PDB entry 5WTJ | X-ray diffraction, 3.50 A resolution | chain A

Chain A:
Protein: CRISPR-associated endoribonuclease C2c2
Organism: Leptotrichia shahii (strain DSM 19757 / CCUG 47503 / CIP 107916 / JCM 16776 / LB37)
Notes: EC 3.1.-.-
Reference sequence: P0DOC6 (C2C2_LEPSD); numbering as in UniProt (aligned over 1-1389)
Amino-acid sequence (1397 residues; row label = number of the first residue in the row):
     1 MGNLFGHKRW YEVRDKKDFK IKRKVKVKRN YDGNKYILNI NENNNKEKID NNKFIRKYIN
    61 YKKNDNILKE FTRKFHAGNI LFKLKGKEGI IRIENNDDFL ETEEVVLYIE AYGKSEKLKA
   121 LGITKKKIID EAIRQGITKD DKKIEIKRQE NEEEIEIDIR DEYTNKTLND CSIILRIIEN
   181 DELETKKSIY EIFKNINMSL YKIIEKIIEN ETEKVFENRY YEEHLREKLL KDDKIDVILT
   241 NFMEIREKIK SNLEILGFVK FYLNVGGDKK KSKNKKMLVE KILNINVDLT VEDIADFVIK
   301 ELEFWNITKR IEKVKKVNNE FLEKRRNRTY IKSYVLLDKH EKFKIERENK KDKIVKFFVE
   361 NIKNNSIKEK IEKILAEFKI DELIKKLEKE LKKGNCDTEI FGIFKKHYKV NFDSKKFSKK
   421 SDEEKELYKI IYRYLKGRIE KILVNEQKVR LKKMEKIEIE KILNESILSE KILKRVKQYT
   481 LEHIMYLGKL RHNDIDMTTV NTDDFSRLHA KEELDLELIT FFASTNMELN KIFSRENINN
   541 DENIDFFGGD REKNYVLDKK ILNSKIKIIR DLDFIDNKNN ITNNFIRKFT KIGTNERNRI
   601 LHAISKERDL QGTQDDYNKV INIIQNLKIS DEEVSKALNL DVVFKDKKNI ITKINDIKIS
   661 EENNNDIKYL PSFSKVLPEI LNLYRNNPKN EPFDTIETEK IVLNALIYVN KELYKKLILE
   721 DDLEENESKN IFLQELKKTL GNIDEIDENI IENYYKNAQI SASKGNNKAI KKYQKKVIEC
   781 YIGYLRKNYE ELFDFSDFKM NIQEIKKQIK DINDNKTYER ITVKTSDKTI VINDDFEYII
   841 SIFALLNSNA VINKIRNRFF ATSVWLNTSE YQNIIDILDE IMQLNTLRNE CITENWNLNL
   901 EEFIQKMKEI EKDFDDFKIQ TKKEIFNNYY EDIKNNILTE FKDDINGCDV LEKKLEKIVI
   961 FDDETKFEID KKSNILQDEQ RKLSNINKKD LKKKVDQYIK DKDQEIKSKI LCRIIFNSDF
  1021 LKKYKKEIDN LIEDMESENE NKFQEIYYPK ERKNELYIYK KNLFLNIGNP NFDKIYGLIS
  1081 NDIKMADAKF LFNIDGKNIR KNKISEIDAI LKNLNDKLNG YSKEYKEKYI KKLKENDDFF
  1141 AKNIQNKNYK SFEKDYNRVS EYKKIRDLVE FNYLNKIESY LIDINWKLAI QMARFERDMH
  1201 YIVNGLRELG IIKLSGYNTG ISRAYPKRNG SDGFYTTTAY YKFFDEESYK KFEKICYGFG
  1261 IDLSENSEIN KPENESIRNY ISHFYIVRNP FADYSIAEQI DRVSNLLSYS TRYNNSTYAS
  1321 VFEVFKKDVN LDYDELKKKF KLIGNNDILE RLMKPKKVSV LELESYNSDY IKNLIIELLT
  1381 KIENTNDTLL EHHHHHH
Unresolved in the structure: 1-349, 449-456, 959-965, 1384-1397
Construct notes: expression tag (1390-1397)
Modified / non-standard residues: Mse1, Mse198, Mse243, Mse277, Mse454 (selenomethionine); Mse485, Mse497, Mse527, Mse800, Mse882, Mse907, Mse1035, Mse1085, Mse1192, Mse1199, Mse1353 (selenomethionine; parent Met)
Covalently attached groups: covalent link K776-I1348
UniProt features mapped onto this chain:
  - region (Binds crRNA): Y330 to K342, K405 to Y408, Y432 to K436, K471 to R475, T502 to H509, N853 to R858, T1311 to S1316, K1338, K1339
  - active site: R438 (For pre-crRNA processing), K441 (For pre-crRNA processing), R597 (For target ssRNA cleavage), H602 (For target ssRNA cleavage), R1278 (For target ssRNA cleavage), H1283 (For target ssRNA cleavage)
  - binding site (crRNA): R219, K441, K489, Q759, W865

Summary:
Curated annotation (UniProt) lists 6 active-site residues and 5 crRNA-binding residues.
Chain A is CRISPR-associated endoribonuclease C2c2 (Leptotrichia shahii (strain DSM 19757 / CCUG 47503 / CIP
107916 / JCM 16776 / LB37)); the structure, Crystal structure of an endonuclease, was determined by X-ray
diffraction, deposited together with 5WTK.
